7PGP - chains F and N; structure by electron microscopy, 3.10 A resolution.

# Chain F (and N)
Molecule: Neurofibromin
Source organism: Homo sapiens
Notes: chain N of this document is another copy of the same molecule, construct and numbering; everything in this record applies to it too
UniProtKB: P21359 (NF1_HUMAN); numbering as in UniProt (aligned over 1-2839)
Chain sequence (2839 residues; row label = number of the first residue in the row):
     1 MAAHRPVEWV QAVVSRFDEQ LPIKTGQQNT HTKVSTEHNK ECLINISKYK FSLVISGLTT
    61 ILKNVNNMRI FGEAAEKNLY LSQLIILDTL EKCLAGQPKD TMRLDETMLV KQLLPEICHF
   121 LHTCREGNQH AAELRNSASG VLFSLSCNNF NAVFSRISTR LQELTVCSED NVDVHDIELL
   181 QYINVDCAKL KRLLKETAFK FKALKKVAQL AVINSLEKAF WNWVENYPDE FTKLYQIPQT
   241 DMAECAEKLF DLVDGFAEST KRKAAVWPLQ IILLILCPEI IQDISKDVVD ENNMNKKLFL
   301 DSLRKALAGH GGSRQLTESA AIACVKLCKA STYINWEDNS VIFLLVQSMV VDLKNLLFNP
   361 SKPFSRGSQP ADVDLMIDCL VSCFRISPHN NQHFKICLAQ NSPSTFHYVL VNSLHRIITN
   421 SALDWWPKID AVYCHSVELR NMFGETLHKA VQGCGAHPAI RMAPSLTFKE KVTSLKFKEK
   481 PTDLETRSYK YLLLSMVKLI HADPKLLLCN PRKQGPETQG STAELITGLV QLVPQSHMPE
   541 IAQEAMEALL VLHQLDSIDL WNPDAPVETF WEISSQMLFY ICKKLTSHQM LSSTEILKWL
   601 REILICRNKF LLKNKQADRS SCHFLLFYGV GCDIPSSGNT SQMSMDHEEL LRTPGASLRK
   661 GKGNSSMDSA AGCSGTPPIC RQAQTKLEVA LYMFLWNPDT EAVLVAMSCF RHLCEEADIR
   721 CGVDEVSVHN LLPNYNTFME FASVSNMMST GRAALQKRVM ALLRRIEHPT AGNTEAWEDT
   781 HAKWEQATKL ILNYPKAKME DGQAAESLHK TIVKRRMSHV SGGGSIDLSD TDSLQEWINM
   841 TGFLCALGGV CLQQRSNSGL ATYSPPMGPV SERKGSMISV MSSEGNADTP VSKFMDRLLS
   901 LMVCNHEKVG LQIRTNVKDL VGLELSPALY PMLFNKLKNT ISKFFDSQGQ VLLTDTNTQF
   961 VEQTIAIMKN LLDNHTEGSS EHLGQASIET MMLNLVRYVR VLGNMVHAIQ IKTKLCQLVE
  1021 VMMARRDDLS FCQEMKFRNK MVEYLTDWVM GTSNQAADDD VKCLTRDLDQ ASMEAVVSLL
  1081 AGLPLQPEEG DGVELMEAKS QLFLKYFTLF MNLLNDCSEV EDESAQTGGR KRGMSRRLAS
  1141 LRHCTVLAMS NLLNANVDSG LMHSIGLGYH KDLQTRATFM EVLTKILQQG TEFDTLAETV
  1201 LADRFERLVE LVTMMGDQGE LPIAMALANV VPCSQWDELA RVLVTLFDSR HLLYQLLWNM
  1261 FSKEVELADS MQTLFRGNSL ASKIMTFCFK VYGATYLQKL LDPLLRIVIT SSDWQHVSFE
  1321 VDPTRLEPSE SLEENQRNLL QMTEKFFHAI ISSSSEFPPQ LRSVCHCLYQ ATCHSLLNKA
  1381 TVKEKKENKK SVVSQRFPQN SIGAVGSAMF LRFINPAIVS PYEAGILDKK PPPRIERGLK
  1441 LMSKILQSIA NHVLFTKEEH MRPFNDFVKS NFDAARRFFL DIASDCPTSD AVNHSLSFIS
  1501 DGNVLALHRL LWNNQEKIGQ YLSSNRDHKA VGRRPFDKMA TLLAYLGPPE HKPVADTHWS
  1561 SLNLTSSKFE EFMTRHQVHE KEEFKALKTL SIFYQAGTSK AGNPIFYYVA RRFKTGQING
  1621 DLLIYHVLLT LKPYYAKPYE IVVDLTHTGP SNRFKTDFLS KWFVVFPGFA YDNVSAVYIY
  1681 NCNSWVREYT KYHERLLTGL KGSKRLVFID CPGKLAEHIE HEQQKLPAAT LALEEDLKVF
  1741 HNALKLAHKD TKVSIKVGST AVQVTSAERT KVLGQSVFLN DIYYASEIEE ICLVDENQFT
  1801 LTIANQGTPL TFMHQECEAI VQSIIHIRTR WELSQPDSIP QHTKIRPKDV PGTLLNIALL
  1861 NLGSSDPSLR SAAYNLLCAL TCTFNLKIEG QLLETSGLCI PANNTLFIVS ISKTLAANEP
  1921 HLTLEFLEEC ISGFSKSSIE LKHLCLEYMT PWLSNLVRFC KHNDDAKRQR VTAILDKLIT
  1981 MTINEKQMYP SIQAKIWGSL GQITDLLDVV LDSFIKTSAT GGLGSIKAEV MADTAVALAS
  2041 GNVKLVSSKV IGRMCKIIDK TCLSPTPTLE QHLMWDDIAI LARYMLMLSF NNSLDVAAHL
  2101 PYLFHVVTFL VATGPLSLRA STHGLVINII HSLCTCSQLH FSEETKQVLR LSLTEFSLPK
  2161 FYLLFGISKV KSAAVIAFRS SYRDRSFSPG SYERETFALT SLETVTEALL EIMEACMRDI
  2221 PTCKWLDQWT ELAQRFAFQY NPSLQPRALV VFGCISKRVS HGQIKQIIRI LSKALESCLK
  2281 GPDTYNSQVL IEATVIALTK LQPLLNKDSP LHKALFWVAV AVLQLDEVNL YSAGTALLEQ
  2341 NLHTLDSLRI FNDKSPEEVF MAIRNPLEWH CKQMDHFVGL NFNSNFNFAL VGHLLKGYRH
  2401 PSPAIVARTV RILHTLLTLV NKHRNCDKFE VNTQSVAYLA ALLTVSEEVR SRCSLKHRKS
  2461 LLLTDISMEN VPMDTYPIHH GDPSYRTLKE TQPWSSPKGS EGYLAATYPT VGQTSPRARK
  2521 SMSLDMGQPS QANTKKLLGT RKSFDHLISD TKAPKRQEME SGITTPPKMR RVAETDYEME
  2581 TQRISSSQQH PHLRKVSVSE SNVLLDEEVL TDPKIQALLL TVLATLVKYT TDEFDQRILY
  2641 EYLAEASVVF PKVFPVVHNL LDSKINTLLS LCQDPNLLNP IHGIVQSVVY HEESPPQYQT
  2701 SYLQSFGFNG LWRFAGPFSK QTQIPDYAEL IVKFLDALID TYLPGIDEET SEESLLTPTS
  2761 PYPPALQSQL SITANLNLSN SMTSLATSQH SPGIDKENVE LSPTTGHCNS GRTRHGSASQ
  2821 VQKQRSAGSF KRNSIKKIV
Unresolved in the structure: 1-1953, 2459-2600, 2746-2839 (chain N: 1-3, 456-481, 621-673, 796-830, 854-886, 1122-1133, 1192-1844, 1954-2839)

# How chain F and chain N interact
Pairs across the interface - 48 pairs, chain F then chain N:
  Q1987(F) - H1943(N)
  P1990(F) - T1905(N)
  P1990(F) - E1940(N)
  Q1993(F) - N1903(N)
  A1994(F) - E1947(N)
  D2033(F) - N1903(N)  hydrogen bond (backbone-side chain)
  V2036(F) - N1903(N)
  A2037(F) - N1903(N)
  A2037(F) - L1906(N)  hydrophobic
  M2087(F) - P1901(N)
  F2090(F) - I1900(N)  hydrophobic
  F2090(F) - P1901(N)
  N2091(F) - F1907(N)
  N2128(F) - L1898(N)
  N2128(F) - C1899(N)
  H2131(F) - Y1874(N)
  H2131(F) - L1893(N)  hydrogen bond (side chain-backbone)
  H2131(F) - T1895(N)
  C2134(F) - L1893(N)  hydrophobic
  T2135(F) - Q1891(N)
  T2135(F) - L1893(N)
  S2137(F) - Q1891(N)
  L2153(F) - T1895(N)
  S2157(F) - S1896(N)
  A2174(F) - L1898(N)
  A2174(F) - C1899(N)  hydrophobic
  F2178(F) - P1867(N)  hydrophobic
  F2178(F) - C1899(N)  hydrophobic
  F2178(F) - I1900(N)
  R2183(F) - E1940(N)  salt bridge
  H2658(F) - W9(N)
  N2659(F) - R5(N)
  D2662(F) - R5(N)  salt bridge
  D2662(F) - W9(N)  hydrogen bond (backbone-side chain)
  I2665(F) - W9(N)
  N2666(F) - A12(N)
  L2669(F) - W9(N)
  L2669(F) - R16(N)  hydrogen bond (backbone-side chain)
  S2670(F) - R16(N)
  C2672(F) - R16(N)  hydrogen bond (backbone-side chain)
  Q2673(F) - N29(N)  hydrogen bond
  Q2673(F) - H31(N)  hydrogen bond
  Q2673(F) - S35(N)  hydrogen bond (backbone-side chain)
  H2682(F) - C42(N)
  Q2686(F) - N45(N)
  V2688(F) - P6(N)  hydrophobic
  V2688(F) - W9(N)  hydrophobic
  E2692(F) - K50(N)  salt bridge
Also at the interface, not in a pair above, chain F (56 interface residues in all): K1986, Y1989, S1991, G1998, T2034, L2086, G2124, I2127, R2150, V2175, A2177, S2180, Y2182, L2661, L2671, D2674, P2675, L2678, N2679, V2685, V2689, Y2690, E2693
Also at the interface, not in a pair above, chain N (42 interface residues in all): E8, V10, V13, H38, N39, I46, Y49, S1865, R1870, G1897, A1902, N1904, I1939, L1944

# Summary
56 residues of chain F and 42 residues of chain N are in contact, with 8 hydrogen bonds and 3 salt bridges.
Among the polar pairs are R2183(F)-E1940(N), D2662(F)-R5(N) and E2692(F)-K50(N).
Both chains are Neurofibromin (Homo sapiens). Entry 7PGP (The core structure of human neurofibromin isoform 2)
was determined by electron microscopy together with 7PGQ, 7PGR, 7PGS, 7PGT and 7PGU from the same study.
